Entry 3PPR (X-ray diffraction, 2.10 A resolution); this record covers chain A.

[Chain A]
Name: Glycine betaine/carnitine/choline-binding protein
Source organism: Bacillus subtilis
UniProt: O32243 (OPUCC_BACSU); residues 1-303 here = UniProt positions 1-303
Chain sequence (311 residues; row label = number of the first residue in the row; numbers below 1 keep their minus sign (Met-7 is residue -7)):
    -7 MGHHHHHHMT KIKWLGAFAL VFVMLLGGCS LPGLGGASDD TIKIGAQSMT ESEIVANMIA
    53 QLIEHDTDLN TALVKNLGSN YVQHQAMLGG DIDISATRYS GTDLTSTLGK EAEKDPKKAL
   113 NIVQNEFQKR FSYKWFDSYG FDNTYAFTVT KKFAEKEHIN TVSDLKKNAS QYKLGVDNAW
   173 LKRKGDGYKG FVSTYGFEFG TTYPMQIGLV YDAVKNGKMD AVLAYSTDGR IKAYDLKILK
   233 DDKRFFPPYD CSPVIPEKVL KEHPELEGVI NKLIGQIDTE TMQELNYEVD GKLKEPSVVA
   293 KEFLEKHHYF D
Unresolved in the structure: -7 to 32
Sequence notes: expression tag (-7 to 0)
Residues lining bound ligands: ectoine (4CS; (4S)-2-methyl-1,4,5,6-tetrahydropyrimidine-4-carboxylic acid): Gln39, Met41, Tyr91, Thr94, Asn135, Thr136, Tyr137, Tyr217, Tyr241
UniProt features mapped onto this chain:
  - lipidation: Cys21 (N-palmitoyl cysteine)
What the authors report for this chain:
  - binding site for ectoine: Gln39, Asn135, Tyr217
  - specificity-determining residues: Thr94

[Overview]
Chain A binds ectoine. From the paper: a binding site for ectoine at Gln39, Asn135 and Tyr217; the specificity
determinant Thr94.
Chain A is Glycine betaine/carnitine/choline-binding protein (Bacillus subtilis); the structure, Structures of
the substrate-binding protein provide insights into the multiple compatible solutes binding specificities of
Bacillus ..., was determined by X-ray diffraction (same publication as 3PPN, 3PPO, 3PPP and 3PPQ).
